PDB entry 3PPG | X-ray diffraction, 1.98 A resolution | chain A

== Chain A ==
Molecule: 5-methyltetrahydropteroyltriglutamate--homocysteine methyltransferase
Organism: Candida albicans
Notes: EC 2.1.1.14
Reference sequence: P82610 (METE_CANAL); residues 1-767 here = UniProt positions 1-767
Sequence (789 residues; numbered -21 to 767; the number before each row is that of its first residue; numbers below 1 keep their minus sign (Met-21 is residue -21)):
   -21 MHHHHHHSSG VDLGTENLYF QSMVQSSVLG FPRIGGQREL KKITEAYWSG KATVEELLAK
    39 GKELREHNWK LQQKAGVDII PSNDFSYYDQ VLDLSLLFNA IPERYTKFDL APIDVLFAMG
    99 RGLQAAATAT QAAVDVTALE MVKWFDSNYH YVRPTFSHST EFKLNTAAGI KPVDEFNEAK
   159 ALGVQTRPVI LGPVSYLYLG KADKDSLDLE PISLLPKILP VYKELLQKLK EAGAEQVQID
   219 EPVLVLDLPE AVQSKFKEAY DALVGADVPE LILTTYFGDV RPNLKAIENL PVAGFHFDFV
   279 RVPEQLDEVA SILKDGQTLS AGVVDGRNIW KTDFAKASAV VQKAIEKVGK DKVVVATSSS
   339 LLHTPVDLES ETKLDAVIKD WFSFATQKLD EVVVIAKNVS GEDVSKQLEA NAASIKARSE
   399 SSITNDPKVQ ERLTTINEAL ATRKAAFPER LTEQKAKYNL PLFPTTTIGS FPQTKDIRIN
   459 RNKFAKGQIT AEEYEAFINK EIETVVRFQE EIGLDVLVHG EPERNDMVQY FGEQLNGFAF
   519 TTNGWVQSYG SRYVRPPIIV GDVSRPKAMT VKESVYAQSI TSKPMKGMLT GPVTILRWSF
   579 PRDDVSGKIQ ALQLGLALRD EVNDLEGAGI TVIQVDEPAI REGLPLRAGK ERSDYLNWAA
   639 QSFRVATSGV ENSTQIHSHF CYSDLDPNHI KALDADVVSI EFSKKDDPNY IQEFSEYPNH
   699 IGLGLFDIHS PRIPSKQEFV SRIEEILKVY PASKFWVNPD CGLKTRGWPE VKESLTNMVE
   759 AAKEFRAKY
Not modelled in the structure: -21 to 0, 106-110, 660-662, 680-688, 703-709, 741-743
Sequence notes: expression tag (-21 to 0); engineered mutation Ala103 (Lys in P82610), Ala104 (Lys in P82610), Ala107 (Glu in P82610)
Swiss-Prot annotation at these positions:
  - active site: His707 (Proton donor)
  - binding site (5-methyltetrahydropteroyltri-L-glutamate): Lys19, Asn126, Asp504, Tyr527, Arg530, Tyr531, Trp576
  - binding site (L-homocysteine): Ile446 to Ser448, Glu499, Asp614
  - binding site (L-methionine): Ile446 to Ser448, Glu499, Asp614
  - binding site (Zn(2+)): His657, Cys659, Glu679, Cys739
  - mutagenesis: Met119 (M119A: 22% of the catalytic activity of the wild-type), Lys121 (K121A: Less than 5% of the catalytic activity of the wild-type), Asn126 (N126A: Loss of catalytic activity), His128 (H128A: 26% of the catalytic activity of the wild-type), Gln451 (Q451A: Less than 5% of the catalytic activity of the wild-type), Arg456 (R456A: 38% of the catalytic activity of the wild-type), Arg459 (R459A: Less than 5% of the catalytic activity of the wild-type), Tyr660 (Y660A/Q: Loss of catalytic activity; Y660F: No effect on catalytic activity), His707 (H707A/K: Less than 5% of the catalytic activity of the wild-type)
Bound ions: Zn2+: His657, Cys659, Glu679, Cys739

== Overview ==
The Zn2+ site is built by His657, Cys659, Glu679 and Cys739. Curated annotation (UniProt) lists active-site
residue His707, 7 residues binding 5-methyltetrahydropteroyltri-L-glutamate, 5 L-homocysteine-binding residues
and 5 L-methionine-binding residues.
Chain A is 5-methyltetrahydropteroyltriglutamate--homocysteine methyltransferase (Candida albicans); the
structure, Crystal structure of the Candida albicans methionine synthase by surface entropy reduction, alanine
variant with zinc, was determined by X-ray diffraction (same publication as 3PPC, 3PPF and 3PPH).
